7XSX - chains A and P of the 35 polymer chains in the assembly; structure by electron microscopy, 3.80 A resolution.

# Chain A
Name: DNA-directed RNA polymerase subunit
From: Komagataella phaffii
Notes: EC 2.7.7.6
UniProtKB: C4R4Y0 (C4R4Y0_KOMPG); residue numbers follow UniProt; this construct covers 1-1743
Chain sequence (1743 residues; each row starts with the number of its first residue):
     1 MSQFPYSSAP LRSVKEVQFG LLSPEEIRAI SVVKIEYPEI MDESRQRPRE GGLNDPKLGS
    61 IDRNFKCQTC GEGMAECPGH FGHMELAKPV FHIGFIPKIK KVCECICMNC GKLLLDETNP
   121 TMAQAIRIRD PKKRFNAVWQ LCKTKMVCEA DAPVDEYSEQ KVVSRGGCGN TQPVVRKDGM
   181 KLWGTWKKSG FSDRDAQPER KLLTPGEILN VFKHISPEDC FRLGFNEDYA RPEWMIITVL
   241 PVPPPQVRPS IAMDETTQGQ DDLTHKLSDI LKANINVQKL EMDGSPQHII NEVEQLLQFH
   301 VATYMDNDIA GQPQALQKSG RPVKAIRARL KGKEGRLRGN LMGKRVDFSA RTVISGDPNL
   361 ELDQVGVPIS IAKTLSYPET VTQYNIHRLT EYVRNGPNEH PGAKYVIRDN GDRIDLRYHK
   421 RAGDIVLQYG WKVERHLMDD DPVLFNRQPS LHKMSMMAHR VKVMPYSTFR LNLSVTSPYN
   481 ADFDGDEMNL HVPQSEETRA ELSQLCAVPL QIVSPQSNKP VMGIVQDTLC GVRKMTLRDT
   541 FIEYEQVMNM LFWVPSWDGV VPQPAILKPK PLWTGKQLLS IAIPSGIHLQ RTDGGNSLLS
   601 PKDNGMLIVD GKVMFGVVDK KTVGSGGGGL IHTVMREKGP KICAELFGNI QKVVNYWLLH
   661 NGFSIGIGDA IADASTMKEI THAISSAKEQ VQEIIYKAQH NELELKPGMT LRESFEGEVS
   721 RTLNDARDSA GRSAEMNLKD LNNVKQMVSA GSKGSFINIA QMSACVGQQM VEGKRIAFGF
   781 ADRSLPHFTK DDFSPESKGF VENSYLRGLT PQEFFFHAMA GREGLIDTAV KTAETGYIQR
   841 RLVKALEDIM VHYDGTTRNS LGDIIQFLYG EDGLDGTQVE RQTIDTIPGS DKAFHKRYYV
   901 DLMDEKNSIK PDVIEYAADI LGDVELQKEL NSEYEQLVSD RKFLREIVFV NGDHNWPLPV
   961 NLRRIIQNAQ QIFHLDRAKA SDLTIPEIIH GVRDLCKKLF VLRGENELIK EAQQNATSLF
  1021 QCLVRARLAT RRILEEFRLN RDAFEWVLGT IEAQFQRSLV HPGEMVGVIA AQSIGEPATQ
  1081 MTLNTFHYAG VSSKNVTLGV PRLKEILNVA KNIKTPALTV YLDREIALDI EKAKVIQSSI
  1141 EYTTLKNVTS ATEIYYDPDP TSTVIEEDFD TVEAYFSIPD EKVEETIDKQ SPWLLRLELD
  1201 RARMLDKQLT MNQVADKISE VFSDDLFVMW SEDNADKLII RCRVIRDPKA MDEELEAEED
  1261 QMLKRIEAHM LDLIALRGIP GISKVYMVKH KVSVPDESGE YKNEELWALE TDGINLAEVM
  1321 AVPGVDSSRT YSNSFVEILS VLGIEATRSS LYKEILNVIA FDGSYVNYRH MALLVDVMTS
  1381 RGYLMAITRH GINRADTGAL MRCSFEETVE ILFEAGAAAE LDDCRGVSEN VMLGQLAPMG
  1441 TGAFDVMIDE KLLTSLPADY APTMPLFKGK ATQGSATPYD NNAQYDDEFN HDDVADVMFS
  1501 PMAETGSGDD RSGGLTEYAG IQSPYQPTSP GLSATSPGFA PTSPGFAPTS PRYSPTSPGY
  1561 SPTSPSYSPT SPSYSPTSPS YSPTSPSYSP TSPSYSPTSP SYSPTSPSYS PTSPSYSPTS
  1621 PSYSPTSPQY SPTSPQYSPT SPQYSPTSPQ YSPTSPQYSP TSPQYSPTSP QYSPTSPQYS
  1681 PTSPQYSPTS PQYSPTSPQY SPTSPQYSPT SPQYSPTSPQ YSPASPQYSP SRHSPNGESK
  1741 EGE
Unresolved in the structure: 1, 154-162, 190-193, 1082-1094, 1178-1189, 1246-1257, 1456-1743
Bound ions: Zn2+ site 1: Cys67, Cys70, Cys77, His80; Zn2+ site 2: Cys107, Cys110, Cys148, Cys168; Mg2+: Asp482, Asp484 (shared with C10(P), A11(P) of chain P)

# Chain P
Molecule: 19-nt RNA strand
Sequence (19 nucleotides; row label = number of the first residue in the row; numbers below 1 keep their minus sign (G-7 is residue -7)):
    -7 GACCCGGGUG UUUUCCCCA
Bound ions: Mg2+: C10, A11 (shared with Asp482(A), Asp484(A) of chain A)

# Chain A / chain P interface
Residue-residue contacts (17):
  Arg63(A) - G-1(P)  hydrogen bond to the phosphate
  Arg63(A) - G0(P)  salt bridge to the phosphate
  Ile251(A) - U1(P)  sugar contact
  Ile251(A) - G2(P)  sugar contact
  Ala252(A) - U1(P)  base contact
  Met253(A) - U1(P)  base contact
  Glu255(A) - G0(P)  hydrogen bond to the base
  Arg417(A) - G-2(P)  hydrogen bond to the base
  Tyr418(A) - C-3(P)  hydrogen bond to the base
  Tyr418(A) - G-2(P)  hydrogen bond to the base
  Arg447(A) - C10(P)  hydrogen bond to the sugar
  Arg447(A) - A11(P)  hydrogen bond to the sugar
  Asn480(A) - A11(P)  hydrogen bond to the sugar
  Asp482(A) - A11(P)  phosphate contact
  Asp484(A) - C10(P)  phosphate contact
  Asp484(A) - A11(P)  phosphate contact
  Asp486(A) - C10(P)  hydrogen bond to the sugar
Also at the interface, not in a pair above, chain A (16 interface residues in all): Arg321, Pro449, Gly485, Thr832
Also at the interface, not in a pair above, chain P (9 interface residues in all): U4

# Summary
16 residues of chain A and 9 residues of chain P are in contact, with 9 hydrogen bonds and 1 salt bridge.
Among the polar pairs are Glu255(A)-G0(P), Arg417(A)-G-2(P) and Tyr418(A)-C-3(P). The Zn2+ site 1 is built by
Cys67(A), Cys70(A), Cys77(A) and His80(A).
Here chain A is DNA-directed RNA polymerase subunit (Komagataella phaffii) and chain P is a 19-nt RNA strand.
Entry 7XSX (RNA polymerase II elongation complex transcribing a nucleosome (EC49)) was determined by electron
microscopy together with 7XN7, 7XSE, 7XSZ, 7XT7, 7XTD and 7XTI from the same study.
